Entry 4NA8 (X-ray diffraction, 2.30 A resolution); this record covers chain A.

Chain A:
Molecule: Coagulation factor XI
Organism: Homo sapiens
Notes: EC 3.4.21.27
UniProtKB: P03951 (FA11_HUMAN); the construct lacks a stretch of the UniProt sequence and is renumbered around it, so the offset changes along the chain: 16-36 = UniProt 388-408; 37-58 = UniProt 411-432; 59-65 = UniProt 435-441; 66-143 = UniProt 444-521; 3 more segments
Sequence (244 residues; numbered 16 to 251 plus 9 insertion-coded residues; 1 number in that range is skipped by the numbering (no residue carries it; nothing is unmodelled there); the number before each row is that of its first residue; a row labelled like 36A-36B holds insertion residues (36A, then the next letters in order)):
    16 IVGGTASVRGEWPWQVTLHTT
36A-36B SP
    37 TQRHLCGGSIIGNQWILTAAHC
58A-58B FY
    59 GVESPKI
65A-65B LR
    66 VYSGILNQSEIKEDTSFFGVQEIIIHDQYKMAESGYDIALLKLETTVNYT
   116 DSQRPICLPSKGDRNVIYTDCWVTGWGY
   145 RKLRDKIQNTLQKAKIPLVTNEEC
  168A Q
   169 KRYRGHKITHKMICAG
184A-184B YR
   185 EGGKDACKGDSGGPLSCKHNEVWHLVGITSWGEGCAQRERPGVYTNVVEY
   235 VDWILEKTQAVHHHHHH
Unresolved in the structure: 246-251
Construct notes: expression tag (246-251)
Disulfides: Cys42-Cys58, Cys136-Cys201, Cys168-Cys182, Cys191-Cys219
Small-molecule neighbours: 1T6 (5-aminocarbonyl-2-[3-[(2S,4R)-6-carbamimidoyl-4-methyl-4-phenyl-2,3-dihydro-1H-quinolin-2-yl]phenyl]benzoic acid): Arg39, His40, Leu41, Cys42, His57, Cys58, Ile151, Asp189, Ala190, Cys191, Lys192, Gly193, Asp194, Ser195, Thr213, Ser214, Trp215, Gly216, Gly218, Cys219, Gly226
UniProt features mapped onto this chain:
  - active site (Charge relay system): His57, Asp102, Ser195
  - binding site (heparin): Lys169 to Arg172
  - glycosylation (N-linked (GlcNAc...) asparagine): Asn72 (complex), Asn113 (complex)

Overview:
Chain A binds compound 1T6. UniProt lists 3 active-site residues and 4 heparin-binding residues.
Chain A is Coagulation factor XI (Homo sapiens); the structure, Factor XIa in complex with the inhibitor
5-aminocarbonyl-2-[3-[(2s,4r)-6-carbamimidoyl-4-methyl-4-phenyl-2,3-dihydro-1h-quinolin-2-yl]phenyl]benzoic
acid, was determined by X-ray diffraction, deposited together with 4NA7 and 4NA9.
